6Q0D - chains A and C of the 4 polymer chains in the assembly; structure by X-ray diffraction, 2.05 A resolution.

Chain A (and C):
Molecule: L-lactate dehydrogenase A chain
Source organism: Homo sapiens
Notes: EC 1.1.1.27; chain C of this document is another copy of the same molecule, construct and numbering; everything in this record applies to it too
Reference sequence: P00338 (LDHA_HUMAN); residues 0-331 here correspond to UniProt positions 1-332 (UniProt number = residue number + 1)
Sequence (332 residues; numbered 0 to 331; the number before each row is that of its first residue; numbering starts at 0):
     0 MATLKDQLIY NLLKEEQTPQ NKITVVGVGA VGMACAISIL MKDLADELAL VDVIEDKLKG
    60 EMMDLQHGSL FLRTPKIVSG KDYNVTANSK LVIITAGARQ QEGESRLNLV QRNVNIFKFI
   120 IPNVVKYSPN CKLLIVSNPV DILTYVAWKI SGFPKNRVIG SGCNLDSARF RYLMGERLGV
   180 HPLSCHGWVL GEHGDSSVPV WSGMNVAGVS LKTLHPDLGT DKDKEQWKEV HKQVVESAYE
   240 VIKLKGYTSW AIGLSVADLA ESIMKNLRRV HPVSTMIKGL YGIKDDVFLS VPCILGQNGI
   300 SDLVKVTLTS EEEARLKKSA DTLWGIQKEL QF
Unresolved in the structure: 0
UniProt features mapped onto this chain:
  - active site: H192 (Proton acceptor)
  - binding site (NAD(+)): R98, N137
  - binding site (substrate): R105, N137, R168, T247
  - modified residue: A1 (N-acetylalanine), K4 (N6-acetyllysine), Y9 (Phosphotyrosine), K13 (N6-acetyllysine), T17 (Phosphothreonine), K56 (N6-acetyllysine), K80 (N6-acetyllysine), K117 (N6-acetyllysine), K125 (N6-acetyllysine), K223 (N6-acetyllysine), K231 (N6-acetyllysine), Y238 (Phosphotyrosine), K242 (N6-acetyllysine), T308 (Phosphothreonine), S309 (Phosphoserine), K317 (N6-acetyllysine), T321 (Phosphothreonine)
  - cross-link: K56 (Glycyl lysine isopeptide (Lys-Gly) (interchain with G-Cter in SUMO2))
Ligand contacts:
  - NADH (NAI; 1,4-dihydronicotinamide adenine dinucleotide): V25, G26, V27, G28, A29, V30, G31, D51, V52, I53, Y82, T94, A95, G96, R98, I115, F118, I119, V135, S136, N137, V139, S160, G161, L164, H192, Y246, T247, I251
  - P8M (2-{3-[3-(cyclopentylethynyl)-4-fluorophenyl]-5-(cyclopropylmethyl)-4-[(3-fluoro-4-sulfamoylphenyl)methyl]-1H-pyrazol-1-yl}-1,3-thiazole-4-carboxylic acid): R105, L106, L108, V109, N137, P138, V139, D140, I141, L164, R168, E191, H192, G193, D194, V234, A237, Y238, I241, T247, L322, I325
Reported in the primary citation:
  - binding site for P8M: D140, I141, R168, E191, Y238, T247

How chain A and chain C interact:
Pairs across the interface - 34 pairs, chain A then chain C:
  G178(A) - R267(C)  hydrogen bond (backbone-side chain)
  V179(A) - R267(C)
  V179(A) - V269(C)  hydrophobic
  V179(A) - I293(C)  hydrophobic
  H180(A) - L266(C)
  H180(A) - R267(C)  hydrogen bond (backbone-backbone)
  H180(A) - R268(C)
  L182(A) - R268(C)
  S183(A) - R268(C)  hydrogen bond
  S183(A) - V269(C)  hydrogen bond (side chain-backbone)
  H185(A) - H185(C)
  W187(A) - A206(C)  hydrogen bond (side chain-backbone)
  W187(A) - G207(C)
  G202(A) - G207(C)
  A206(A) - W187(C)
  A206(A) - P291(C)  hydrophobic
  G207(A) - W187(C)
  G207(A) - S201(C)
  G207(A) - G202(C)
  V208(A) - V305(C)  hydrophobic
  L266(A) - H180(C)
  R267(A) - G178(C)  hydrogen bond (side chain-backbone)
  R267(A) - V179(C)
  R267(A) - H180(C)  hydrogen bond (backbone-backbone)
  R268(A) - H180(C)
  R268(A) - L182(C)
  R268(A) - S183(C)
  V269(A) - V179(C)  hydrophobic
  V269(A) - S183(C)  hydrogen bond (backbone-side chain)
  V269(A) - V205(C)  hydrophobic
  P291(A) - A206(C)  hydrophobic
  V303(A) - V205(C)  hydrophobic
  V305(A) - V208(C)  hydrophobic
  T306(A) - L213(C)
Also at the interface, not in a pair above, chain A (25 interface residues in all): S201, N204, V205, L213, I293, K304
Also at the interface, not in a pair above, chain C (25 interface residues in all): N204, V303, K304, T306

In short:
The chain A/chain C interface involves 25 residues from each chain, with 8 hydrogen bonds. Among the polar
pairs are G178(A)-R267(C), S183(A)-R268(C) and S183(A)-V269(C). Bound to chain A: compound P8M and NADH. The
paper reports a binding site for P8M at D140(A), I141(A) and R168(A) among others.
Both chains are L-lactate dehydrogenase A chain (Homo sapiens). Entry 6Q0D (Crystal structure of ldha in
complex with compound ncgc00384414-01 at 2.05 A resolution) was determined by X-ray diffraction, deposited
together with 6Q13.
